PDB entry 8KE1 | X-ray diffraction, 2.50 A resolution | chain A

# Chain A
Protein: Pyrrolysine--tRNA ligase
Source organism: Methanosarcina mazei
Notes: EC 6.1.1.26; fragment: C-terminus domain
UniProt: A0A0F8JXW8 (A0A0F8JXW8_METMZ); numbering as in UniProt (aligned over 185-454)
Sequence (277 residues; each row starts with the number of its first residue):
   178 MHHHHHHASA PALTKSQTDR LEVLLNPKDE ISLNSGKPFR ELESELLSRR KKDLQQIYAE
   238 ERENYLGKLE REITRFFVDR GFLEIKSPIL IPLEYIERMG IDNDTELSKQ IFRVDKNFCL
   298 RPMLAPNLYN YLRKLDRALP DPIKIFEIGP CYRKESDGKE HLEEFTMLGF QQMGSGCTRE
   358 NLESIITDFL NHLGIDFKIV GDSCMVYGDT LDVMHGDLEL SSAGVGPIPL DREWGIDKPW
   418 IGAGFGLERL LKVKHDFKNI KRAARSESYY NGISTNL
Unresolved in the structure: 178-188, 379-384
Sequence notes: expression tag (178-184); engineered mutation G346 (Asn in A0A0F8JXW8), Q348 (Cys in A0A0F8JXW8), G401 (Val in A0A0F8JXW8)
Ion coordination: Mg2+: E396, S399 (together with AMP-PNP)
Small-molecule neighbours:
  - 3-bromo-L-phenylalanine (6CV): M300, L301, A302, L305, R330, M344, G346, F347, S399, A400, G401, W417, G419, A420, G421
  - AMP-PNP (ANP; phosphoaminophosphonic acid-adenylate ester): R330, E332, E337, H338, L339, F342, M344, E396, L397, S398, S399, G421, F422, G423, R426, I437
From the paper describing this entry:
  - binding site for 3-bromo-L-phenylalanine: A302
  - mutagenesis - N346G/C348Q/V401G: increased catalytic activity on D- and LFAs (proposed by the authors, not directly observed)

# Summary
Bound to chain A: AMP-PNP and 3-bromo-L-phenylalanine. E396 and S399 form the Mg2+ site. The paper reports a
binding site for 3-bromo-L-phenylalanine at A302; N346G/C348Q/V401G increase catalytic activity on D- and
LFAs.
Chain A is Pyrrolysine--tRNA ligase (Methanosarcina mazei); the structure, PylRS C-terminus domain mutant
bound with L-3-bromophenylalanine and AMPNP, was determined by X-ray diffraction together with 8KE2, 8KE3,
8KE4, 8KE5 and 8KE6 from the same study.
